6LA9 - chains J and O of the 20 polymer chains in the assembly; structure by X-ray diffraction, 3.70 A resolution.

[Chain J]
Molecule: 349-nt DNA strand
Organism: other sequences
Sequence (349 nucleotides; each row starts with the number of its first residue):
     1 CGCTGGTTTT TTTTTTCATG TGCCGGTCTC ACACGTGCCT GGAGACTAGT AAGCGCTTCT
    61 AGTGGCGGTT AAAACGCGGT AGACAGCGCG TACGTGCGTT TAAGCGGTGC TAGAGCTGTC
   121 TACGACCAAT TGAGCGGCCT CGGCACCGGG ATGCGTTTTT TTTTTCATAC TCGAGCATGC
   181 TTTTTTTTTT CATGTGCCGG TCTCACACGT GCCTGGAGAC TAGTAAGCGC TTCTAGTGGC
   241 GGTTAAAACG CGGTAGACAG CGCGTACGTG CGTTTAAGCG GTGCTAGAGC TGTCTACGAC
   301 CAATTGAGCG GCCTCGGCAC CGGGATGCGT TTTTTTTTTC CAGCGGTAC
Metal / ion sites: Ca2+ site 1 near DG35 (its only coordinating residue here); Ca2+ site 2 near DG79 (its only coordinating residue here); Ca2+ site 3 near DC300 (its only coordinating residue here); Ca2+ site 4: DT335 (shared with Asp-81(O) of chain O); Ca2+ site 5: DT337 (shared with Asp-77(O) of chain O)

[Chain O]
Protein: Histone H3.1
Organism: Homo sapiens
UniProtKB: P68431 (H31_HUMAN); residues 0-135 here correspond to UniProt positions 1-136 (UniProt number = residue number + 1)
Amino-acid sequence (136 residues; numbered 0 to 135; the number before each row is that of its first residue; numbering starts at 0):
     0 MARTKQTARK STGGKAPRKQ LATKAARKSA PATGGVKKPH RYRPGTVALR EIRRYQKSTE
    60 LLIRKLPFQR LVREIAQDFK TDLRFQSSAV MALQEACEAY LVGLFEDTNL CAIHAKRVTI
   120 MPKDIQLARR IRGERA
Not modelled in the structure: 0-37
Metal / ion sites: Ca2+ site 1: Asp-77 (shared with DT337(J) of chain J); Ca2+ site 2: Asp-81 (shared with DT335(J) of chain J)
UniProt features mapped onto this chain:
  - modified residue: Arg-2 (Asymmetric dimethylarginine), Thr-3 (Phosphothreonine), Lys-4 (Allysine), Gln-5 (5-glutamyl dopamine), Thr-6 (Phosphothreonine), Arg-8 (Citrulline), Lys-9 (N6,N6,N6-trimethyllysine), Ser-10 (ADP-ribosylserine), Thr-11 (Phosphothreonine), Lys-14 (N6-(2-hydroxyisobutyryl)lysine), Arg-17 (Asymmetric dimethylarginine), Lys-18 (N6-(2-hydroxyisobutyryl)lysine), Lys-23 (N6-(2-hydroxyisobutyryl)lysine), Arg-26 (Citrulline), Lys-27 (N6,N6,N6-trimethyllysine), Ser-28 (ADP-ribosylserine), Lys-36 (N6,N6,N6-trimethyllysine), Lys-37 (N6-methyllysine), Tyr-41 (Phosphotyrosine), Lys-56 (N6,N6,N6-trimethyllysine) and 8 more in UniProt
  - lipidation: Lys-18 (N6-decanoyllysine)

[How chain J and chain O interact]
Pairs across the interface - 24 pairs, chain J then chain O:
  DG62(J) with Phe-84(O), phosphate contact; Gln-85(O), phosphate contact; Ser-86(O), phosphate contact
  DT63(J) with Arg-72(O), salt bridge to the phosphate; Arg-83(O), phosphate contact; Phe-84(O), hydrogen bond to the phosphate
  DA72(J) with Arg-63(O), sugar contact
  DA73(J) with Arg-63(O), phosphate contact
  DA81(J) with Arg-42(O), phosphate contact; Pro-43(O), phosphate contact
  DA83(J) with Arg-116(O), phosphate contact; Val-117(O), hydrogen bond to the phosphate; Thr-118(O), hydrogen bond to the phosphate; Met-120(O), phosphate contact
  DC84(J) with Arg-116(O), salt bridge to the phosphate; Met-120(O), phosphate contact
  DG155(J) with Tyr-41(O), phosphate contact; Thr-45(O), phosphate contact
  DT156(J) with His-39(O), sugar contact; Arg-40(O), phosphate contact; Tyr-41(O), phosphate contact; Arg-42(O), hydrogen bond to the phosphate; Thr-45(O), hydrogen bond to the phosphate
  DT157(J) with Arg-42(O), salt bridge to the phosphate
Other interface residues (no listed pair), chain J (13 interface residues in all): DG78, DT80, DG82
Other interface residues (no listed pair), chain O (17 interface residues in all): Lys-115

[Summary]
13 residues of chain J face 17 of chain O across their interface; the contacts include 5 hydrogen bonds and 3
salt bridges. Polar pairs include DT63(J)/Phe-84(O), DA83(J)/Val-117(O) and DA83(J)/Thr-118(O). The Ca2+ site
2 is built by DT335(J) and Asp-81(O).
Here chain J is a 349-nt DNA strand (other sequences) and chain O is Histone H3.1 (Homo sapiens). Entry 6LA9
(349 bp di-nucleosome harboring cohesive DNA termini assembled with linker histone H1.0 (high cryoprotectant))
was determined by X-ray diffraction together with 6LA8, 6M3V and 6M44 from the same study.
